PDB entry 8G3O | electron microscopy, 3.10 A resolution | chains G and J of the 10 polymer chains in the assembly

[Chain G (and J)]
Molecule: Neuraminidase
From: Influenza A virus
Notes: chain J of this document is another copy of the same molecule, construct and numbering; everything in this record applies to it too
UniProt: A0A411D019 (A0A411D019_9INFA); residue numbers follow UniProt; this construct covers 82-468
Chain sequence (492 residues; row label = number of the first residue in the row; numbers below 1 keep their minus sign (Met-22 is residue -22)):
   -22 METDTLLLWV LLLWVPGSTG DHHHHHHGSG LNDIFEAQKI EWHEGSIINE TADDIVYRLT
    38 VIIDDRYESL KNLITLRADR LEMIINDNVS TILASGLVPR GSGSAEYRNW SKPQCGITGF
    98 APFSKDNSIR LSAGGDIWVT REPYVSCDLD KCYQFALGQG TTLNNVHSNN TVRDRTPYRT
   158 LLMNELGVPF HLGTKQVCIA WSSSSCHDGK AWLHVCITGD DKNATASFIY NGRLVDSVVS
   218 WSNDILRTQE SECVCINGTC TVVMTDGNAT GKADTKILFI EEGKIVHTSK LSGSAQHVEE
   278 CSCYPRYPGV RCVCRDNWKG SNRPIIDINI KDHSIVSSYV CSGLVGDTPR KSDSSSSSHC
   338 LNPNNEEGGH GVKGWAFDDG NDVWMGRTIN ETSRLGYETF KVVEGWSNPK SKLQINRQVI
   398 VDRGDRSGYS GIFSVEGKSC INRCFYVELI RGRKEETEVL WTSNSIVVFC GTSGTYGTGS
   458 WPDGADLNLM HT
Unresolved in the structure: -22 to 81
Disulfide bonds: Cys92-Cys417, Cys124-Cys129, Cys175-Cys193, Cys183-Cys230, Cys232-Cys237, Cys278-Cys291, Cys280-Cys289, Cys318-Cys337, Cys421-Cys447
Covalent attachments: N-acetylglucosamine (NAG) linked to Asn86, Asn146, Asn234, Asn367; glycan linked to Asn200, Asn245
Construct notes: initiating methionine (-22); expression tag (-21 to 81, 469)
Metal / ion sites: Ca2+: Asp293, Gly297, Asp324, Gly345, His347
From the paper describing this entry:
  - post-translational modification sites: Asn245

[Interface between chain G and chain J]
Contacting residue pairs (85; chain G residue first):
  Asp113(G) with Gly111(J); Gly112(J); Asp113(J)
  Trp115(G) with Leu108(J), hydrophobic
  Gln136(G) with Arg107(J), hydrogen bond (backbone-side chain)
  Gly137(G) with Asn104(J); Arg107(J), hydrogen bond (backbone-side chain)
  Thr138(G) with Leu108(J)
  Thr139(G) with Leu108(J); Gly111(J), hydrogen bond (side chain-backbone)
  Asn141(G) with Gly111(J)
  Asn142(G) with Arg107(J), hydrogen bond (side chain-backbone); Leu108(J); Ala110(J); Gly111(J)
  Val143(G) with Leu466(J), hydrophobic
  His144(G) with Arg107(J), hydrogen bond (side chain-backbone); Ala110(J); Ala462(J); Asp463(J), hydrogen bond (side chain-backbone); Met467(J)
  Pro154(G) with Lys102(J); Ser457(J); Trp458(J)
  Tyr155(G) with Lys102(J); Asn104(J), hydrogen bond (backbone-side chain); Arg107(J); Pro459(J); Gly461(J)
  Thr157(G) with Lys102(J); Asn104(J)
  Leu169(G) with Leu108(J), hydrophobic; Gly112(J); Asp113(J); Pro166(J)
  Gly170(G) with Val165(J); His168(J)
  Thr171(G) with Pro166(J)
  Lys172(G) with Glu162(J), salt bridge; Leu163(J); Val165(J)
  Gln173(G) with Ser101(J); Lys102(J); Asp103(J), hydrogen bond (side chain-backbone); Asn104(J), hydrogen bond; Gly164(J), hydrogen bond (side chain-backbone)
  Cys175(G) with Phe100(J)
  Ile176(G) with Pro99(J), hydrophobic; Phe100(J); Ser101(J); Lys102(J); Trp458(J)
  Thr195(G) with Pro99(J); Trp458(J), hydrogen bond
  Gly196(G) with Thr455(J); Trp458(J)
  Asp197(G) with Thr455(J), hydrogen bond; Gly456(J), hydrogen bond (side chain-backbone)
  Asn200(G) with Gly454(J); Thr455(J), hydrogen bond (backbone-backbone)
  Thr202(G) with Tyr453(J); Gly454(J), hydrogen bond (side chain-backbone)
  Ser204(G) with Ala98(J); Pro99(J), hydrogen bond (side chain-backbone)
  Ile206(G) with Phe100(J), hydrophobic
  Asn208(G) with Asp127(J)
  Gly209(G) with Phe100(J)
  Arg210(G) with Leu126(J), hydrogen bond (side chain-backbone); Asp127(J), hydrogen bond (side chain-backbone); Val412(J); Glu413(J), hydrogen bond (side chain-backbone)
  Leu211(G) with Ala98(J), hydrophobic; Pro99(J); Asn419(J); Cys447(J), hydrophobic
  Asp213(G) with Gly451(J)
  Ser214(G) with Ala98(J); Thr449(J), hydrogen bond; Gly451(J); Thr452(J), hydrogen bond (side chain-backbone)
  Val215(G) with Thr452(J), hydrogen bond (backbone-backbone)
  Val216(G) with Thr452(J), hydrogen bond (backbone-side chain); Tyr453(J); Gly454(J)
  Glu259(G) with Lys415(J), salt bridge
Other interface residues (no listed pair), chain G (39 interface residues in all): Val174, Ala201, Lys261
Other interface residues (no listed pair), chain J (49 interface residues in all): Ile106, Ile114, Lys128, Val444, Val445, Gly448, Ser450, Asp460

[Overview]
39 residues of chain G and 49 residues of chain J are in contact, with 23 hydrogen bonds and 2 salt bridges.
Among the polar pairs are Lys172(G)-Glu162(J), Glu259(G)-Lys415(J) and Gln136(G)-Arg107(J). Covalently linked
N-acetylglucosamine: at Asn86(G), Asn146(G), Asn234(G) and Asn367(G). Asp293(G), Gly297(G), Asp324(G),
Gly345(G) and His347(G) coordinate Ca2+. From the paper: a modification site at Asn245(G).
Chain G and chain J are both Neuraminidase (Influenza A virus); the structure, N2 neuraminidase of
A/Hong_Kong/2671/2019 in complex with 3 FNI9 Fab molecules, was determined by electron microscopy, deposited
together with 8G30, 8G3M, 8G3N, 8G3V and 8G40.
